2XQY - chains A and L of the 3 polymer chains in the assembly; structure by X-ray diffraction, 2.05 A resolution.

Chain A:
Name: Envelope glycoprotein H
Source organism: Suid herpesvirus
UniProt: P27416 (GH_SUHVK); residue numbers follow UniProt; this construct covers 107-639
Sequence (572 residues; row label = number of the first residue in the row):
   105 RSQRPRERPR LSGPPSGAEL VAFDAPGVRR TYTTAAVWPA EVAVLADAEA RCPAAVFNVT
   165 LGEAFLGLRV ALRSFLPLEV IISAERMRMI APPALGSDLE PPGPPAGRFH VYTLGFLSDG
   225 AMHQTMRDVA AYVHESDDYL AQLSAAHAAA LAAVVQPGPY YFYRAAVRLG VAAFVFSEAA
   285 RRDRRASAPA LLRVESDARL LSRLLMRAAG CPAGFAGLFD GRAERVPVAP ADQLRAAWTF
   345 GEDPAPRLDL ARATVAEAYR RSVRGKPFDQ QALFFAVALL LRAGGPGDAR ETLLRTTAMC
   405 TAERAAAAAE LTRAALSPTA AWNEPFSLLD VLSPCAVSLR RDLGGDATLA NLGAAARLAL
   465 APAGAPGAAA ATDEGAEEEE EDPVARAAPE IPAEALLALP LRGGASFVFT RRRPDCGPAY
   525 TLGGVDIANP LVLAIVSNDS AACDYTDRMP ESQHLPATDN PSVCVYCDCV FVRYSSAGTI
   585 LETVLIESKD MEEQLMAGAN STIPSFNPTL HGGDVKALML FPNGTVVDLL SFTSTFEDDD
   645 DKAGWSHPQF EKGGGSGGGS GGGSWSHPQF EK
Not modelled in the structure: 105-130, 198-210, 448-450, 469-482, 543-546, 603-607, 634-676
Construct notes: expression tag (105-106, 640-676)
Curated features (UniProtKB/Swiss-Prot):
  - glycosylation (N-linked (GlcNAc...) asparagine): Asn162, Asn542, Asn604, Asn627
Disulfide bonds: Cys156-Cys315, Cys404-Cys439, Cys520-Cys547, Cys568-Cys571
Glycans and other covalent adducts: N-acetylglucosamine (NAG) linked to Asn162, Asn627
What the authors report for this chain:
  - post-translational modification sites: Asn162, Asn627
  - binding site for N-acetylglucosamine: Asn162, Asn627

Chain L:
Name: A13-D6.3 monoclonal antibody
Source organism: Mus musculus
Notes: fragment: light chain of fab fragment; antibody fragment or engineered binder
Sequence (220 residues; numbered -1 to 214 plus 4 insertion-coded residues; the number before each row is that of its first residue; a row labelled like 27A-27D holds insertion residues (27A, then the next letters in order); numbers below 1 keep their minus sign (Arg-1 is residue -1)):
    -1 RSDIVLTQSP ASLALSLGQR ATISCRASK
27A-27D SVST
    28 SGYSYMYWYQ QKPGQPPKLL IYLASNLESG VPARFSGSGS GTDFTLNIHP VEEEDAATYY
    88 CQHSRELPWT FGGGTKLEIN RADAAPTVSI FPPSSEQLTS GGASVVCFLN NFYPKDINVK
   148 WKIDGSERQN GVLNSWTDQD SKDSTYSMSS TLTLTKDEYE RHNSYTCEAT HKTSTSPIVK
   208 SFNRNEC
Not modelled in the structure: -1 to 0
Disulfide bonds: Cys23-Cys88, Cys134-Cys194

Interface between chain A and chain L:
Pairs across the interface (11):
  Val332(A) - Ser56(L)  hydrogen bond (backbone-side chain)
  Pro334(A) - Glu55(L)
  Gln337(A) - Glu55(L)  hydrogen bond
  Gln337(A) - Ser56(L)
  Pro350(A) - Tyr49(L)
  Arg351(A) - Leu54(L)  hydrogen bond (side chain-backbone)
  Asp353(A) - Tyr30(L)
  Asp353(A) - Asn53(L)  hydrogen bond
  Leu354(A) - Tyr49(L)
  Arg356(A) - Tyr30(L)
  Ala357(A) - Tyr30(L)
Other interface residues (no listed pair), chain A (10 interface residues in all): Ala333
Other interface residues (no listed pair), chain L (8 interface residues in all): Leu50, Gly57

Summary:
The interface between chain A and chain L involves 10 residues on one side and 8 on the other, with 4 hydrogen
bonds. Polar pairs include Val332(A)-Ser56(L), Gln337(A)-Glu55(L) and Arg351(A)-Leu54(L). N-acetylglucosamine
is covalently linked to Asn162(A) and Asn627(A). From the paper: a binding site for N-acetylglucosamine at
Asn162(A) and Asn627(A); modification sites Asn162(A) and Asn627(A).
Here chain A is Envelope glycoprotein H (Suid herpesvirus) and chain L is A13-D6.3 monoclonal antibody (Mus
musculus). Entry 2XQY (Crystal structure of pseudorabies core fragment of glycoprotein H in complex with fab
D6.3) was determined by X-ray diffraction.
